PDB entry 1G7A | X-ray diffraction, 1.20 A resolution | chains B and D of the 4 polymer chains in the assembly

[Chain B (and D)]
Protein: Insulin B-chain
Notes: fragment: b-chain; chain D of this document is another copy of the same molecule, construct and numbering; everything in this record applies to it too
UniProtKB: P01308 (INS_HUMAN); residues 1-30 here correspond to UniProt positions 25-54 (UniProt number = residue number + 24)
Chain sequence (30 residues; row label = number of the first residue in the row):
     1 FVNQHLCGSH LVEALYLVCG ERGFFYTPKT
Metal / ion sites: Zn2+ site 1: His5 (shared with 1 residue of chain H); Zn2+ site 2 near His10 (its only coordinating residue here)

[Chain B / chain D interface]
Pairs across the interface (27):
  Gly8(B) with Tyr16(D)
  Ser9(B) with Tyr16(D)
  Val12(B) with Val12(D), hydrophobic; Phe24(D), hydrophobic
  Glu13(B) with Ser9(D), hydrogen bond; Glu13(D)
  Tyr16(B) with Gln4(D); His5(D), hydrogen bond (side chain-backbone); Gly8(D); Ser9(D), hydrogen bond (side chain-backbone); Tyr26(D), hydrophobic
  Glu21(B) with Pro28(D)
  Gly23(B) with Tyr26(D); Pro28(D)
  Phe24(B) with Val12(D), hydrophobic; Phe24(D), hydrophobic; Phe25(D); Tyr26(D), hydrogen bond (backbone-backbone)
  Phe25(B) with Phe24(D); Phe25(D), hydrophobic
  Tyr26(B) with Tyr16(D); Gly23(D); Phe24(D), hydrogen bond (backbone-backbone)
  Pro28(B) with Gly20(D); Glu21(D); Gly23(D)
  Lys29(B) with Glu21(D)
Also at the interface, not in a pair above, chain B (14 interface residues in all): Arg22, Thr27

[Summary]
Chain B and chain D each contribute 14 residues to their interface, with 5 hydrogen bonds. Among the polar
pairs are Glu13(B)-Ser9(D), Tyr16(B)-His5(D) and Tyr16(B)-Ser9(D).
Both chains are Insulin B-chain. Entry 1G7A (1.2 A structure of T3R3 human insulin at 100 K) was determined by
X-ray diffraction together with 1G7B from the same study.
